Entry 4N78 (X-ray diffraction, 2.43 A resolution); this record covers chains A and B of the 6 polymer chains in the assembly.

# Chain A
Protein: Cytoplasmic FMR1-interacting protein 1
From: Homo sapiens
UniProt: Q7L576 (CYFP1_HUMAN); numbering as in UniProt (aligned over 1-1253)
Amino-acid sequence (1253 residues; row label = number of the first residue in the row):
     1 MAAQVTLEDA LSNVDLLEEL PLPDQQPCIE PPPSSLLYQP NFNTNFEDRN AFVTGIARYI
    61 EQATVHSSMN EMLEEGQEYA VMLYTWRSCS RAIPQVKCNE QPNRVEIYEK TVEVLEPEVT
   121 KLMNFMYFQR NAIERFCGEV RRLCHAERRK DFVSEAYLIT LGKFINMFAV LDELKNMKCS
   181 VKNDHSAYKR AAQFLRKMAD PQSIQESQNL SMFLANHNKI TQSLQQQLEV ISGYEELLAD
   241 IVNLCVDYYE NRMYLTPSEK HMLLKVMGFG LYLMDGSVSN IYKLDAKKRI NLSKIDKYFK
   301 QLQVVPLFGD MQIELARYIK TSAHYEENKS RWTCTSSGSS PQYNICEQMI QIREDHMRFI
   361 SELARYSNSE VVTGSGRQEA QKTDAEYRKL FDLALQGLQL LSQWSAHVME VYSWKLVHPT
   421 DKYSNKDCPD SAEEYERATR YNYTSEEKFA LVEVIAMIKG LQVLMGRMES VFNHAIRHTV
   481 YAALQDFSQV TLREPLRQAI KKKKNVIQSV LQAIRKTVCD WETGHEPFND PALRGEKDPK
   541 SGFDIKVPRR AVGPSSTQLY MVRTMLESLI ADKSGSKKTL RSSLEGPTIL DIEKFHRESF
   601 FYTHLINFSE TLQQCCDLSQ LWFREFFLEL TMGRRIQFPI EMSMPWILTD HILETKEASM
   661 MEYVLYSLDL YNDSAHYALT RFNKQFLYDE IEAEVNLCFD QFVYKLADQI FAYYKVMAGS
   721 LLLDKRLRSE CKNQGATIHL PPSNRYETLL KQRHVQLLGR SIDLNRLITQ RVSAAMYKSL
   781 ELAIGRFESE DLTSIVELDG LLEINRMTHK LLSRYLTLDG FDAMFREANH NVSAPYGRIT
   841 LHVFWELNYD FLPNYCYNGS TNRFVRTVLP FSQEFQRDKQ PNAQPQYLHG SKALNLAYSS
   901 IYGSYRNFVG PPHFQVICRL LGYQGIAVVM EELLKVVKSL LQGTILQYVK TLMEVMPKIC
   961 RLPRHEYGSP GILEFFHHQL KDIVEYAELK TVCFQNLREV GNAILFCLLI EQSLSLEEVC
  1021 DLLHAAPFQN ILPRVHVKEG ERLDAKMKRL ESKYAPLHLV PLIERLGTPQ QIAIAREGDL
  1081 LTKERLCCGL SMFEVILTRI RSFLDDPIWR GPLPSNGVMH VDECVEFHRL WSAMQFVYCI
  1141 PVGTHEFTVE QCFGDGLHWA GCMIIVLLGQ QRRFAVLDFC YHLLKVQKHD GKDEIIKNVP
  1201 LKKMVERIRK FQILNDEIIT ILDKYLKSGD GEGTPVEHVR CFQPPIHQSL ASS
Not modelled in the structure: 1-4, 23-54, 368-379, 540-542, 572-577, 1228-1236, 1251-1253
Curated features (UniProtKB/Swiss-Prot):
  - modified residue: S583 (Phosphoserine), T1234 (Phosphothreonine)

# Chain B
Protein: Nck-associated protein 1
From: Homo sapiens
UniProt: Q9Y2A7 (NCKP1_HUMAN); numbering as in UniProt (aligned over 1-1128)
Amino-acid sequence (1128 residues; row label = number of the first residue in the row):
     1 MSRSVLQPSQ QKLAEKLTIL NDRGVGMLTR LYNIKKACGD PKAKPSYLID KNLESAVKFI
    61 VRKFPAVETR NNNQQLAQLQ KEKSEILKNL ALYYFTFVDV MEFKDHVCEL LNTIDVCQVF
   121 FDITVNFDLT KNYLDLIITY TTLMILLSRI EERKAIIGLY NYAHEMTHGA SDREYPRLGQ
   181 MIVDYENPLK KMMEEFVPHS KSLSDALISL QMVYPRRNLS ADQWRNAQLL SLISAPSTML
   241 NPAQSDTMPC EYLSLDAMEK WIIFGFILCH GILNTDATAL NLWKLALQSS SCLSLFRDEV
   301 FHIHKAAEDL FVNIRGYNKR INDIRECKEA AVSHAGSMHR ERRKFLRSAL KELATVLSDQ
   361 PGLLGPKALF VFMALSFARD EIIWLLRHAD NMPKKSADDF IDKHIAELIF YMEELRAHVR
   421 KYGPVMQRYY VQYLSGFDAV VLNELVQNLS VCPEDESIIM SSFVNTMTSL SVKQVEDGEV
   481 FDFRGMRLDW FRLQAYTSVS KASLGLADHR ELGKMMNTII FHTKMVDSLV EMLVETSDLS
   541 IFCFYSRAFE KMFQQCLELP SQSRYSIAFP LLCTHFMSCT HELCPEERHH IGDRSLSLCN
   601 MFLDEMAKQA RNLITDICTE QCTLSDQLLP KHCAKTISQA VNKKSKKQTG KKGEPEREKP
   661 GVESMRKNRL VVTNLDKLHT ALSELCFSIN YVPNMVVWEH TFTPREYLTS HLEIRFTKSI
   721 VGMTMYNQAT QEIAKPSELL TSVRAYMTVL QSIENYVQID ITRVFNNVLL QQTQHLDSHG
   781 EPTITSLYTN WYLETLLRQV SNGHIAYFPA MKAFVNLPTE NELTFNAEEY SDISEMRSLS
   841 ELLGPYGMKF LSESLMWHIS SQVAELKKLV VENVDVLTQM RTSFDKPDQM AALFKRLSSV
   901 DSVLKRMTII GVILSFRSLA QEALRDVLSY HIPFLVSSIE DFKDHIPRET DMKVAMNVYE
   961 LSSAAGLPCE IDPALVVALS SQKSENISPE EEYKIACLLM VFVAVSLPTL ASNVMSQYSP
  1021 AIEGHCNNIH CLAKAINQIA AALFTIHKGS IEDRLKEFLA LASSSLLKIG QETDKTTTRN
  1081 RESVYLLLDM IVQESPFLTM DLLESCFPYV LLRNAYHAVY KQSVTSSA
Not modelled in the structure: 1-6, 68-75, 644-657, 948-949, 982-987, 1122-1128
Curated features (UniProtKB/Swiss-Prot):
  - modified residue: S2 (N-acetylserine)

# Chain A / chain B interface
Pairs across the interface - 247 pairs, chain A then chain B:
  R353(A) - H1117(B)
  H356(A) - V1110(B)
  H356(A) - R1113(B)  hydrogen bond
  H356(A) - N1114(B)  hydrogen bond
  M357(A) - G1070(B)
  M357(A) - R1081(B)
  M357(A) - E1082(B)
  M357(A) - Y1085(B)  hydrophobic
  R358(A) - G1070(B)
  R358(A) - Q1071(B)
  I360(A) - P1108(B)  hydrophobic
  I360(A) - V1110(B)  hydrophobic
  S361(A) - L1067(B)
  S361(A) - G1070(B)
  S361(A) - Q1071(B)  hydrogen bond (backbone-side chain)
  E362(A) - Q1071(B)
  A364(A) - L1067(B)  hydrophobic
  A364(A) - P1108(B)
  R365(A) - P887(B)
  R365(A) - Q1071(B)  hydrogen bond
  E446(A) - K1121(B)  salt bridge
  E453(A) - H1117(B)  salt bridge
  A456(A) - R1113(B)  hydrogen bond (backbone-side chain)
  M457(A) - R1113(B)
  M457(A) - N1114(B)  hydrogen bond
  G460(A) - V1110(B)
  L464(A) - P1108(B)  hydrophobic
  L464(A) - V1110(B)  hydrophobic
  R467(A) - E1104(B)  salt bridge
  A658(A) - Y1120(B)  hydrophobic
  S659(A) - H1117(B)
  S659(A) - K1121(B)
  M660(A) - H1117(B)
  E662(A) - Y1109(B)  hydrogen bond
  E662(A) - R1113(B)
  Y663(A) - R1113(B)
  Y663(A) - N1114(B)  hydrogen bond
  Y663(A) - H1117(B)
  Y666(A) - R1113(B)
  Y713(A) - E1023(B)
  S720(A) - M811(B)
  L721(A) - A810(B)
  L721(A) - M811(B)
  L721(A) - K812(B)
  L722(A) - I833(B)  hydrophobic
  D724(A) - P630(B)
  K725(A) - M811(B)
  K725(A) - E828(B)
  K725(A) - E829(B)
  K725(A) - D832(B)  salt bridge
  R726(A) - K631(B)
  R726(A) - K735(B)
  R726(A) - E829(B)
  L727(A) - P630(B)
  L727(A) - C633(B)  hydrophobic
  L727(A) - A634(B)
  E730(A) - A634(B)
  C731(A) - I637(B)  hydrophobic
  Q734(A) - A634(B)
  Q734(A) - K635(B)
  Q734(A) - S638(B)  hydrogen bond
  A736(A) - S638(B)
  S743(A) - P1020(B)
  S743(A) - E1023(B)  hydrogen bond
  S743(A) - Y1120(B)  hydrogen bond
  N744(A) - Y1120(B)
  R745(A) - Y1109(B)
  R745(A) - Y1116(B)
  R745(A) - Y1120(B)
  T748(A) - Y1109(B)
  K751(A) - Q1093(B)  hydrogen bond
  E803(A) - R837(B)  salt bridge
  M807(A) - I833(B)  hydrophobic
  K810(A) - D926(B)  salt bridge
  N858(A) - S664(B)  hydrogen bond (side chain-backbone)
  N858(A) - R666(B)  hydrogen bond
  G859(A) - H679(B)
  S860(A) - R666(B)
  S860(A) - L675(B)
  S860(A) - D676(B)  hydrogen bond
  T861(A) - Q621(B)  hydrogen bond (backbone-side chain)
  T861(A) - S664(B)  hydrogen bond
  T861(A) - L675(B)
  R863(A) - L624(B)
  R863(A) - L628(B)
  R863(A) - G661(B)
  R863(A) - E663(B)  salt bridge
  R863(A) - S664(B)
  V865(A) - G661(B)
  V865(A) - S664(B)
  V865(A) - M665(B)  hydrophobic
  L896(A) - I637(B)
  A897(A) - I637(B)  hydrophobic
  S900(A) - C633(B)
  S900(A) - T636(B)
  S900(A) - I637(B)
  I901(A) - P630(B)  hydrophobic
  I901(A) - C633(B)  hydrophobic
  G903(A) - K659(B)  hydrogen bond (backbone-side chain)
  S904(A) - L628(B)
  S904(A) - C633(B)
  S904(A) - P660(B)
  Y905(A) - L628(B)
  N907(A) - K659(B)  hydrogen bond
  N907(A) - P660(B)
  F908(A) - L628(B)  hydrophobic
  F908(A) - P660(B)
  P911(A) - T748(B)
  R919(A) - Y930(B)  hydrogen bond (side chain-backbone)
  R964(A) - R225(B)  hydrogen bond (side chain-backbone)
  R964(A) - N226(B)  hydrogen bond (side chain-backbone)
  R964(A) - Q228(B)  hydrogen bond
  H965(A) - R225(B)
  E966(A) - R225(B)
  E966(A) - N226(B)
  L1008(A) - N755(B)
  Q1012(A) - N755(B)
  S1015(A) - Q751(B)
  L1016(A) - M747(B)
  L1016(A) - T748(B)
  L1016(A) - Q751(B)
  L1016(A) - F765(B)  hydrophobic
  V1019(A) - F765(B)  hydrophobic
  V1019(A) - N766(B)
  C1020(A) - H931(B)
  D1021(A) - H931(B)  salt bridge
  D1021(A) - I932(B)
  L1023(A) - N766(B)
  L1023(A) - L769(B)  hydrophobic
  H1024(A) - S840(B)
  H1024(A) - E841(B)  salt bridge
  H1024(A) - G844(B)
  H1024(A) - P845(B)
  H1024(A) - L928(B)
  H1024(A) - H931(B)
  H1024(A) - I932(B)
  A1025(A) - I932(B)  hydrophobic
  A1026(A) - Y846(B)
  P1027(A) - P845(B)  hydrophobic
  P1027(A) - Y846(B)
  F1028(A) - P845(B)  hydrophobic
  F1028(A) - I932(B)  hydrophobic
  F1028(A) - L961(B)  hydrophobic
  F1028(A) - A964(B)
  F1028(A) - A965(B)  hydrophobic
  I1031(A) - L770(B)
  I1031(A) - Y846(B)  hydrogen bond (backbone-side chain)
  L1032(A) - Y846(B)
  P1033(A) - L770(B)
  P1033(A) - Q771(B)
  P1033(A) - Q774(B)
  R1034(A) - S778(B)  hydrogen bond
  H1036(A) - D777(B)
  H1036(A) - S778(B)  hydrogen bond (side chain-backbone)
  H1036(A) - H779(B)
  H1036(A) - G780(B)  hydrogen bond (side chain-backbone)
  Y1054(A) - Q774(B)
  Y1054(A) - Y846(B)  hydrophobic
  P1056(A) - E960(B)
  P1056(A) - L961(B)
  L1057(A) - E960(B)
  L1057(A) - L961(B)
  L1057(A) - A964(B)  hydrophobic
  L1059(A) - L935(B)  hydrophobic
  L1062(A) - F942(B)  hydrophobic
  L1062(A) - N957(B)
  L1062(A) - L961(B)  hydrophobic
  R1065(A) - V954(B)
  L1066(A) - F942(B)  hydrophobic
  L1066(A) - V954(B)  hydrophobic
  L1066(A) - V958(B)  hydrophobic
  G1067(A) - F942(B)
  Q1071(A) - D941(B)  hydrogen bond
  G1078(A) - F934(B)
  L1081(A) - F934(B)  hydrophobic
  T1082(A) - F934(B)
  T1082(A) - L935(B)
  C1087(A) - T762(B)
  C1088(A) - R763(B)
  N1116(A) - P236(B)  hydrogen bond (side chain-backbone)
  N1116(A) - M239(B)  hydrogen bond
  N1116(A) - L240(B)
  V1118(A) - L240(B)  hydrophobic
  V1118(A) - Q360(B)
  M1119(A) - M239(B)  hydrophobic
  V1121(A) - I233(B)  hydrophobic
  V1121(A) - P236(B)  hydrophobic
  D1122(A) - P236(B)
  T1148(A) - K667(B)  hydrogen bond (side chain-backbone)
  E1150(A) - R666(B)
  E1150(A) - K667(B)
  E1150(A) - N668(B)
  E1150(A) - R669(B)  hydrogen bond (side chain-backbone)
  Q1151(A) - R666(B)
  Q1151(A) - K667(B)
  D1155(A) - R669(B)  salt bridge
  H1158(A) - R669(B)
  R1172(A) - T355(B)
  R1172(A) - S358(B)
  R1172(A) - D359(B)  salt bridge
  R1173(A) - D359(B)  salt bridge
  R1173(A) - Q360(B)
  V1176(A) - I233(B)  hydrophobic
  V1176(A) - T355(B)
  H1189(A) - R225(B)  hydrogen bond
  K1203(A) - L670(B)
  E1206(A) - L670(B)
  R1207(A) - N668(B)  hydrogen bond
  R1207(A) - L670(B)
  R1209(A) - S561(B)
  K1210(A) - R669(B)
  K1210(A) - V672(B)
  F1211(A) - R669(B)
  I1213(A) - T680(B)
  L1214(A) - R669(B)
  E1217(A) - H679(B)  salt bridge
  E1217(A) - Y756(B)  hydrogen bond
  T1220(A) - F687(B)
  I1221(A) - N755(B)
  I1221(A) - Y756(B)  hydrophobic
  K1224(A) - E754(B)  hydrogen bond (side chain-backbone)
  K1224(A) - V757(B)
  K1224(A) - Q758(B)
  Y1225(A) - E754(B)
  Y1225(A) - N755(B)  hydrogen bond
  V1239(A) - P361(B)  hydrophobic
  V1239(A) - G362(B)
  V1239(A) - Y422(B)  hydrophobic
  R1240(A) - Q360(B)  hydrogen bond
  R1240(A) - G362(B)
  C1241(A) - R428(B)
  F1242(A) - L240(B)  hydrophobic
  F1242(A) - G362(B)
  F1242(A) - L363(B)
  F1242(A) - Y429(B)
  Q1243(A) - Y429(B)
  Q1243(A) - Q432(B)  hydrogen bond
  P1244(A) - Y429(B)
  P1244(A) - Q432(B)
  P1244(A) - Y433(B)
  P1245(A) - P242(B)
  P1245(A) - Y429(B)
  P1245(A) - Y433(B)
  P1245(A) - F437(B)
  H1247(A) - F437(B)
  H1247(A) - V440(B)
  L1250(A) - V440(B)  hydrophobic
Other interface residues (no listed pair), chain A (149 interface residues in all): F449, E657, S729, R806, N862, P912, Q1029, V1035, I1063, I1074, A1075, D1079, G1154, G1169, L1177, K1185, D1216, K1227, I1246
Other interface residues (no listed pair), chain B (143 interface residues in all): S237, S348, E352, V356, P366, V425, V441, E444, R564, V641, S683, E684, N690, S752, S834, K849, V927, S938, I939, K1068, D1089, L1111

# In short
The interface between chain A and chain B involves 149 residues on one side and 143 on the other; the contacts
include 39 hydrogen bonds and 13 salt bridges. Polar pairs include E446(A)-K1121(B), E453(A)-H1117(B) and
R467(A)-E1104(B).
Here chain A is Cytoplasmic FMR1-interacting protein 1 and chain B is Nck-associated protein 1, both from Homo
sapiens. Entry 4N78 (The WAVE Regulatory Complex Links Diverse Receptors to the Actin Cytoskeleton) was
determined by X-ray diffraction.
